PDB entry 3BW9 | X-ray diffraction, 1.75 A resolution | chains A and C of the 3 polymer chains in the assembly

[Chain A]
Name: HLA class I histocompatibility antigen, B-35 alpha chain
From: Homo sapiens
Notes: fragment: residues in database 25-300
UniProtKB: P30685 (1B35_HUMAN); residues 1-276 here correspond to UniProt positions 25-300 (UniProt number = residue number + 24)
Amino-acid sequence (276 residues; row label = number of the first residue in the row):
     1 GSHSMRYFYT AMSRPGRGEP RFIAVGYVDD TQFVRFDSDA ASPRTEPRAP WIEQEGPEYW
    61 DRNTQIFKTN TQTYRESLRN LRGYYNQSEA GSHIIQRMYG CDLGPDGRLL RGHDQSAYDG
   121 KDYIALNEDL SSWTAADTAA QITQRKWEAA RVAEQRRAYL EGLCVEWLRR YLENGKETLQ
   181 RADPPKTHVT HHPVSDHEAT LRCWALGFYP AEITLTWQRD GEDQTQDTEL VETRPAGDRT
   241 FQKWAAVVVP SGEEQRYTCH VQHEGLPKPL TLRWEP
Disulfides: Cys101-Cys164, Cys203-Cys259

[Chain C]
Name: CPS peptide from 65 kDa lower matrix phosphoprotein
UniProtKB: P06725 (PP65_HCMVA); residues 1-12 here correspond to UniProt positions 103-114 (UniProt number = residue number + 102)
Amino-acid sequence (12 residues; each row starts with the number of its first residue):
     1 CPSQEPMSIY VY

[Chain A / chain C interface]
Pairs across the interface (52):
  Met5(A) - Cys1(C)
  Tyr7(A) - Cys1(C)  hydrogen bond (side chain-backbone)
  Tyr7(A) - Pro2(C)
  Tyr9(A) - Pro2(C)
  Arg62(A) - Cys1(C)  hydrogen bond
  Arg62(A) - Gln4(C)
  Asn63(A) - Cys1(C)
  Asn63(A) - Pro2(C)
  Gln65(A) - Gln4(C)  hydrogen bond
  Ile66(A) - Pro2(C)
  Ile66(A) - Ser3(C)
  Ile66(A) - Gln4(C)
  Phe67(A) - Pro2(C)  hydrophobic
  Thr69(A) - Glu5(C)
  Asn70(A) - Glu5(C)
  Gln72(A) - Met7(C)
  Thr73(A) - Met7(C)
  Thr73(A) - Val11(C)
  Tyr74(A) - Tyr12(C)  hydrogen bond
  Glu76(A) - Met7(C)
  Glu76(A) - Val11(C)
  Ser77(A) - Val11(C)
  Ser77(A) - Tyr12(C)  hydrogen bond (side chain-backbone)
  Asn80(A) - Val11(C)
  Asn80(A) - Tyr12(C)
  Leu81(A) - Tyr12(C)  hydrophobic
  Tyr84(A) - Tyr12(C)  hydrogen bond (side chain-backbone)
  Ile95(A) - Tyr12(C)
  Arg97(A) - Glu5(C)  salt bridge
  Arg97(A) - Tyr12(C)  hydrogen bond
  Tyr99(A) - Pro2(C)
  Tyr99(A) - Ser3(C)  hydrogen bond (side chain-backbone)
  Ser116(A) - Tyr12(C)  hydrogen bond
  Tyr123(A) - Tyr12(C)  hydrophobic
  Thr143(A) - Tyr12(C)  hydrogen bond (side chain-backbone)
  Lys146(A) - Tyr12(C)  hydrogen bond (side chain-backbone)
  Trp147(A) - Tyr10(C)  hydrogen bond (side chain-backbone)
  Trp147(A) - Val11(C)  hydrogen bond (side chain-backbone)
  Trp147(A) - Tyr12(C)  hydrophobic
  Ala150(A) - Ile9(C)
  Val152(A) - Ile9(C)
  Val152(A) - Tyr10(C)  hydrophobic
  Gln155(A) - Ile9(C)
  Gln155(A) - Tyr10(C)
  Arg156(A) - Ser3(C)  hydrogen bond
  Arg156(A) - Glu5(C)  salt bridge
  Arg156(A) - Tyr10(C)
  Tyr159(A) - Cys1(C)  hydrogen bond (side chain-backbone)
  Tyr159(A) - Pro2(C)
  Tyr159(A) - Ser3(C)
  Trp167(A) - Cys1(C)  hydrophobic
  Tyr171(A) - Cys1(C)  hydrogen bond (side chain-backbone)
Interface residues without a listed pair, chain A (34 interface residues in all): Tyr59

[Summary]
34 residues of chain A face 10 of chain C across their interface; the contacts include 16 hydrogen bonds and 2
salt bridges. Polar pairs include Arg97(A)-Glu5(C), Arg156(A)-Glu5(C) and Tyr7(A)-Cys1(C).
Here chain A is HLA class I histocompatibility antigen, B-35 alpha chain (Homo sapiens) and chain C is CPS
peptide from 65 kDa lower matrix phosphoprotein. Entry 3BW9 (Crystal Structure of HLA B*3508 in complex with a
HCMV 12-mer peptide from the pp65 protein) was determined by X-ray diffraction, deposited together with 3BWA.
